PDB entry 5KL1 | X-ray diffraction, 3.70 A resolution | chains B and C of the 3 polymer chains in the assembly

== Chain B ==
Name: Protein nanos
From: Drosophila melanogaster
UniProt: P25724 (NANOS_DROME); residues 289-401 here = UniProt positions 289-401
Sequence (114 residues; each row starts with the number of its first residue):
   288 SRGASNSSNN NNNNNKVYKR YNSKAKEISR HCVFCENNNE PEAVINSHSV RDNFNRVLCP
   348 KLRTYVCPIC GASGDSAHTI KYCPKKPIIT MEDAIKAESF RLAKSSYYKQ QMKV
Disordered / not traced: 288-315, 386-401
Construct notes: expression tag (288)
Metal / ion sites: Zn2+ site 1: Cys-319, Cys-322, His-335, Cys-346; Zn2+ site 2: Cys-354, Cys-357, His-365, Cys-370
UniProt features mapped onto this chain:
  - zinc finger: His-318 to Lys-372 (Nanos-type)
  - motif: Cys-319 to Cys-346 (C2HC 1), Cys-354 to Cys-370 (C2HC 2)
  - binding site (Zn(2+)): Cys-319, Cys-322, His-335, Cys-346, Cys-354, Cys-357, His-365, Cys-370
  - mutagenesis: Cys-319 (C319Y: Strong defects in abdomen and oogenesis. Reduces binding of zinc. Complete loss of zinc-binding and loss of function; when associated with Y-354), Cys-322 (C322S: Strong defects in abdomen and oogenesis), His-335 (H335Y: Strong defects in abdomen and oogenesis), Ser-336 (S336L: Strong defects in abdomen and oogenesis), Val-337 (V337E: Strong defects in abdomen and oogenesis), Arg-338 (R338Q: Strong defects in abdomen and oogenesis), Pro-347 (P347S: Strong defects in abdomen and oogenesis), Leu-349 (L349R: Strong defects in abdomen and oogenesis), Arg-350 (R350Q: Strong defects in abdomen and oogenesis), Val-353 (V353M: Strong defects in abdomen and oogenesis), Cys-354 (C354Y: Strong defects in abdomen and oogenesis. Reduces binding of zinc. Complete loss of zinc-binding and loss of function; when associated with Y-319), Cys-357 (C357Y: Strong defects in abdomen and oogenesis), 5 further mutagenesis entries in UniProt
Reported in the primary citation:
  - binding site for the 16-nt RNA strand (chain C): Phe-321, Asn-325, Tyr-352, Thr-366, Lys-368, Tyr-369
  - Zn2+ coordination: Cys-319, Cys-354 (proposed by the authors, not directly observed)

== Chain C ==
Molecule: 16-nt RNA strand
Sequence (16 nucleotides; row label = number of the first residue in the row):
     1 AAAUUGUACA UAAGCC
Disordered / not traced: 13-16

== Interface between chain B and chain C ==
Pairs across the interface (19):
  Val-320(B) / U4(C)  phosphate contact
  Val-320(B) / U5(C)  phosphate contact
  Phe-321(B) / A3(C)  sugar contact
  Phe-321(B) / U4(C)  base contact
  Asn-324(B) / A3(C)  hydrogen bond to the sugar
  Asn-324(B) / U4(C)  phosphate contact
  Asn-325(B) / A3(C)  hydrogen bond to the sugar
  Leu-349(B) / U4(C)  base contact
  Tyr-352(B) / A2(C)  stacking on the base
  His-365(B) / U4(C)  base contact
  Thr-366(B) / A2(C)  phosphate contact
  Thr-366(B) / A3(C)  hydrogen bond to the phosphate
  Thr-366(B) / U4(C)  hydrogen bond to the base
  Ile-367(B) / A2(C)  hydrogen bond to the sugar
  Ile-367(B) / A3(C)  hydrogen bond to the phosphate
  Lys-368(B) / A3(C)  hydrogen bond to the phosphate
  Lys-368(B) / U4(C)  salt bridge to the phosphate
  Tyr-369(B) / U4(C)  hydrogen bond to the phosphate
  Tyr-369(B) / U5(C)  sugar contact
Other interface residues (no listed pair), chain B (13 interface residues in all): Lys-348, Ala-364

== In short ==
13 residues of chain B face 4 of chain C across their interface; the contacts include 8 hydrogen bonds, 1 salt
bridge and 1 aromatic stacking contact. Polar contacts include Thr-366(B)/U4(C), Asn-324(B)/A3(C) and
Asn-325(B)/A3(C). The paper reports a binding site for the 16-nt RNA strand (chain C) at Phe-321(B),
Asn-325(B) and Tyr-352(B) among others; Zn2+ coordination by Cys-319(B) and Cys-354(B).
Here chain B is Protein nanos (Drosophila melanogaster) and chain C is a 16-nt RNA strand. Entry 5KL1 (Crystal
structure of the Pumilio-Nos-hunchback RNA complex) was determined by X-ray diffraction together with 5KL8 and
5KLA from the same study.
